Entry 4G4Q (X-ray diffraction, 1.86 A resolution); this record covers chains A and B of the 3 polymer chains in the assembly.

[Chain A]
Molecule: Formamidopyrimidine-DNA glycosylase
From: Geobacillus stearothermophilus
Notes: EC 3.2.2.23; fragment: MutM
UniProtKB: P84131 (P84131_GEOSE); numbering as in UniProt (aligned over 2-274)
Amino-acid sequence (273 residues; each row starts with the number of its first residue):
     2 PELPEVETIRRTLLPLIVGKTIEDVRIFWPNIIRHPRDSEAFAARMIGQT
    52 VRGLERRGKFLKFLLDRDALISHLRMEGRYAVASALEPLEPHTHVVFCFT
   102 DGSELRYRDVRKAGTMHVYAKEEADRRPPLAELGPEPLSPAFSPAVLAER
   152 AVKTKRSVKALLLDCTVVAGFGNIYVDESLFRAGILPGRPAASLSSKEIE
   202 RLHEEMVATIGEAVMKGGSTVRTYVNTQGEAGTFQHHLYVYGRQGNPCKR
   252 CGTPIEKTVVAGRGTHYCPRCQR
Unresolved in the structure: 218-236
Construct notes: engineered mutation Ala-114 (Phe in P84131), Cys-166 (Gln in P84131)
Metal / ion sites: Zn2+: Cys-249, Cys-252, Cys-269, Cys-272
Reported in the primary citation:
  - mutagenesis - R76K, R76M, F114A: decreased catalytic activity on oxoG
  - mutagenesis - F114A: unchanged catalytic activity
  - mutagenesis - F114A: increased binding to non-lesion-containing DNA
  - conformationally variable residues (order/disorder transition): Lys-217 to His-237
  - binding site for the 16-nt DNA strand: Met-77
  - mutagenesis - R76A: decreased catalytic activity on oxoG-containing substrate

[Chain B]
Molecule: 16-nt DNA strand
Sequence (16 nucleotides; row label = number of the first residue in the row):
     1 AGGTAGACTCGGACGC
Unresolved in the structure: 15-16

[Interface between chain A and chain B]
Residue-residue contacts (12; chain A residue first):
  Trp-30(A) / DC10(B)  phosphate contact
  Asn-32(A) / DC10(B)  hydrogen bond to the phosphate
  Val-111(A) / DG11(B)  sugar contact
  Val-111(A) / DG12(B)  phosphate contact
  Arg-112(A) / DC10(B)  sugar contact
  Arg-112(A) / DG11(B)  hydrogen bond to the base
  Arg-112(A) / DG12(B)  hydrogen bond to the sugar
  Lys-113(A) / DC10(B)  phosphate contact
  Lys-113(A) / DG11(B)  salt bridge to the phosphate
  Thr-155(A) / DT4(B)  hydrogen bond to the phosphate
  Lys-156(A) / DT4(B)  hydrogen bond to the phosphate
  Arg-157(A) / DT4(B)  salt bridge to the phosphate
Other interface residues (no listed pair), chain A (10 interface residues in all): His-93, Lys-154
Other interface residues (no listed pair), chain B (5 interface residues in all): DA5

[Overview]
10 residues of chain A and 5 residues of chain B are in contact, with 5 hydrogen bonds and 2 salt bridges.
Polar contacts include Arg-112(A)/DG11(B), Arg-112(A)/DG12(B) and Asn-32(A)/DC10(B). The paper reports a
binding site for the 16-nt DNA strand at Met-77(A); R76K, R76M and F114A of chain A reduce catalytic activity
on oxoG.
Chain A is Formamidopyrimidine-DNA glycosylase (Geobacillus stearothermophilus) and chain B is a 16-nt DNA
strand; the structure, MutM containing F114A mutation bound to undamaged DNA, was determined by X-ray
diffraction together with 4G4N, 4G4O and 4G4R from the same study.
